6YOY - chains A and P; structure by X-ray diffraction, 1.80 A resolution.

Chain A:
Molecule: 14-3-3 protein sigma
Organism: Homo sapiens
UniProtKB: P31947 (1433S_HUMAN); residue numbers follow UniProt; this construct covers 1-231
Chain sequence (236 residues; numbered -4 to 231; the number before each row is that of its first residue; numbers below 1 keep their minus sign (Gly-4 is residue -4)):
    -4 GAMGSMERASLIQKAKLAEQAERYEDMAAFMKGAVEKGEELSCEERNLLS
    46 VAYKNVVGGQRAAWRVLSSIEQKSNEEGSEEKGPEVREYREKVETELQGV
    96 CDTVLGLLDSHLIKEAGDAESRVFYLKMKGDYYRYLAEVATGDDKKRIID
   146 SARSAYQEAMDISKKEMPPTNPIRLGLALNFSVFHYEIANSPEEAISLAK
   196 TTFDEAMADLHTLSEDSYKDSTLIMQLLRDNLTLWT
Not modelled in the structure: -4, 71-75
Sequence notes: expression tag (-4 to 0)
Modified / non-standard residues: Cys38 (S-hydroxycysteine; CSO)
UniProt features mapped onto this chain:
  - site (Interaction with phosphoserine on interacting protein): Arg56, Arg129
  - modified residue (Phosphoserine): Ser5, Ser74
Covalently attached groups: 5-methyl-2-nitrophenol (L3S) linked to Lys122
Ligand contacts: 5-methyl-2-nitrophenol (L3S): Pro167, Ile168, Gly171, Ile219
Reported in the primary citation:
  - binding site for 5-methyl-2-nitrophenol: Lys122

Chain P:
Molecule: p65pS45
Chain sequence (13 residues; row label = number of the first residue in the row):
    39 EGRSAGSIPGRRS
Not modelled in the structure: 39-42
Modified / non-standard residues: Ser45 (phosphoserine; SEP)

Chain A / chain P interface:
Contacting residue pairs (28):
  Glu14(A) - Arg50(P)
  Glu14(A) - Ser51(P)  hydrogen bond
  Val46(A) - Gly48(P)
  Val46(A) - Arg49(P)
  Val46(A) - Arg50(P)
  Val46(A) - Ser51(P)
  Lys49(A) - Gly48(P)
  Asn50(A) - Arg49(P)  hydrogen bond (side chain-backbone)
  Gly53(A) - Arg49(P)
  Gly54(A) - Arg49(P)
  Arg56(A) - Ser45(P)
  Lys122(A) - Ile46(P)
  Arg129(A) - Ser45(P)
  Tyr130(A) - Ser45(P)
  Gly171(A) - Ile46(P)
  Leu174(A) - Gly44(P)
  Leu174(A) - Ser45(P)
  Leu174(A) - Ile46(P)
  Asn175(A) - Ser45(P)
  Asn175(A) - Ile46(P)  hydrogen bond (side chain-backbone)
  Val178(A) - Gly44(P)
  Val178(A) - Ser45(P)
  Glu182(A) - Ala43(P)
  Leu222(A) - Pro47(P)
  Asn226(A) - Ala43(P)
  Asn226(A) - Gly44(P)  hydrogen bond (side chain-backbone)
  Leu229(A) - Ala43(P)
  Trp230(A) - Ala43(P)
Interface residues without a listed pair, chain A (23 interface residues in all): Tyr19, Leu43, Ser45, Ile219

Overview:
The interface between chain A and chain P involves 23 residues on one side and 9 on the other, with 4 hydrogen
bonds. Polar contacts include Glu14(A)-Ser51(P), Asn50(A)-Arg49(P) and Asn175(A)-Ile46(P). Chain P binds
5-methyl-2-nitrophenol. Covalently linked 5-methyl-2-nitrophenol: at Lys122(A). The paper reports a binding
site for 5-methyl-2-nitrophenol at Lys122(A).
Chain A is 14-3-3 protein sigma (Homo sapiens) and chain P is p65pS45; the structure, 14-3-3 sigma with
RelA/p65 binding site pS45 and covalently bound TCF521-025, was determined by X-ray diffraction, deposited
together with 6YOW, 6YOX, 6YP2, 6YP3, 6YP8, 6YPL, 6YPY and 6YQ2.
